Entry 6XV1 (X-ray diffraction, 1.95 A resolution); this record covers chain A.

# Chain A
Name: NAD-dependent protein deacetylase sirtuin-6
Source organism: Homo sapiens
Notes: EC 2.3.1.286
Reference sequence: Q8N6T7 (SIR6_HUMAN); residues 13-308 here = UniProt positions 13-308
Sequence (302 residues; numbered 7 to 308; the number before each row is that of its first residue):
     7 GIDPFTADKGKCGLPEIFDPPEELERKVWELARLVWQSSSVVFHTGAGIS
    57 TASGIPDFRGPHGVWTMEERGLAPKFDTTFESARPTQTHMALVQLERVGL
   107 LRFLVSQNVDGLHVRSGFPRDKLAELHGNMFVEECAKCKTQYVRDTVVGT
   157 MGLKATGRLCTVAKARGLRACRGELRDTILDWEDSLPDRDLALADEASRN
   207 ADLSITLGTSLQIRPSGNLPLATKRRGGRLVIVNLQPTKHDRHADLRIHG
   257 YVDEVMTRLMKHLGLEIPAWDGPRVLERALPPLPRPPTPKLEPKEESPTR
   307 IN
Not modelled in the structure: 7-9, 170-176, 299-308
Sequence notes: expression tag (7-12)
Swiss-Prot annotation at these positions:
  - active site: His-133 (Proton acceptor)
  - binding site (NAD(+)): Ala-53, Thr-57, Phe-64, Arg-65, Trp-71, Gln-113, His-133, Gly-214, Ser-216, Asn-240, Gln-242, Val-258
  - binding site (Zn(2+)): Cys-141, Cys-144, Cys-166, Cys-177
  - site: Cys-18 (Formation of an covalent adduct with nitro-fatty acid activators)
  - modified residue: Lys-33 (N6-acetyllysine), Thr-294 (Phosphothreonine), Ser-303 (Phosphoserine)
  - cross-link: Lys-170 (Glycyl lysine isopeptide (Lys-Gly) (interchain with G-Cter in ubiquitin))
Metal / ion sites: Zn2+: Cys-141, Cys-144, Cys-166, Cys-177
Residues lining bound ligands:
  - 8L9 (5-[[3,5-bis(chloranyl)phenyl]sulfonylamino]-2-[(5-bromanyl-4-fluoranyl-2-methyl-phenyl)sulfamoyl]benzoic acid): Pro-10, Ile-61, Pro-62, Phe-64, Val-70, Trp-71, Phe-82, Phe-86, Val-115, Asp-116, Met-136, Met-157, Asp-187
  - Adenosine-5-Diphosphoribose (AR6; [(2R,3S,4R,5R)-5-(6-aminopurin-9-yl)-3,4-dihydroxy-oxolan-2-yl]methyl [hydroxy-[[(2R,3S,4R,5S)-3,4,5-trihydroxyoxolan-2-yl]methoxy]phosphoryl] hydrogen phosphate): Gly-52, Ala-53, Gly-54, Thr-57, Asp-63, Phe-64, Arg-65, Gly-66, Trp-71, Gln-113, Asn-114, His-133, Trp-188, Gly-214, Thr-215, Ser-216, Leu-217, Ile-219, Asn-240, Leu-241, Gln-242, Gly-256, Tyr-257, Val-258

# Summary
Bound to chain A: Adenosine-5-Diphosphoribose and compound 8L9. Cys-141, Cys-144, Cys-166 and Cys-177 form the
Zn2+ site. From UniProt: active-site residue His-133, 12 NAD+-binding residues and 4 Zn2+-binding residues.
Chain A is NAD-dependent protein deacetylase sirtuin-6 (Homo sapiens); the structure, Human Sirt6 13-308 in
complex with ADP-ribose and the activator MDL-801, was determined by X-ray diffraction together with 6XUY,
6XV6 and 6XVG from the same study.
